PDB entry 5HCD | X-ray diffraction, 2.98 A resolution | chains B and D of the 4 polymer chains in the assembly

# Chain B
Name: Complement C5
From: Homo sapiens
UniProt: P01031 (CO5_HUMAN); residue numbers follow UniProt; this construct covers 19-674
Sequence (656 residues; each row starts with the number of its first residue):
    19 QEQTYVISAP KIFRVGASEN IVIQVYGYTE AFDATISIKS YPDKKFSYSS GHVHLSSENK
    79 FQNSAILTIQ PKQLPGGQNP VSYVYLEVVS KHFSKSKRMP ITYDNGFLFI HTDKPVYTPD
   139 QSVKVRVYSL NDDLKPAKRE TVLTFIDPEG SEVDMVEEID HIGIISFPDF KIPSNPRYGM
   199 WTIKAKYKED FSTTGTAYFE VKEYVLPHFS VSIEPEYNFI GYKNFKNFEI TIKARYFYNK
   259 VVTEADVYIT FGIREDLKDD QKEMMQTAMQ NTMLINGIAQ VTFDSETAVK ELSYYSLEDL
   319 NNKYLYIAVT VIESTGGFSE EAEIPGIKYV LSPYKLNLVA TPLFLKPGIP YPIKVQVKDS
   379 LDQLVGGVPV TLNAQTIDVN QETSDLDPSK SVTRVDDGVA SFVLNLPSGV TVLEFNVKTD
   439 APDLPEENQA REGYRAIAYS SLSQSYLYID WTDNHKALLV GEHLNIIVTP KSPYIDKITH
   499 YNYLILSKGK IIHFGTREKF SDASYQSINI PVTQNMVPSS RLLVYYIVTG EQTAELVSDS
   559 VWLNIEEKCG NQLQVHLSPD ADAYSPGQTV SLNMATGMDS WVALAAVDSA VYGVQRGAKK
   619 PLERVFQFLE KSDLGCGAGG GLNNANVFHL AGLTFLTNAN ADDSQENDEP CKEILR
Disordered / not traced: 19, 612-619
Cystine bridges: Cys634-Cys669

# Chain D
Name: Rhipicephalus microplus RaCI2
From: Rhipicephalus microplus
Sequence (80 residues; each row starts with the number of its first residue; numbers below 1 keep their minus sign (Gly-2 is residue -2)):
    -2 GPMEEANTTP ISVKDQCANV TCRRTVDNRG KRHIDGCPPG CLCVLKGPDS KDNLDGTCYL
    58 LATTPKSTTT STEQSFNMEE
Disordered / not traced: -2 to 11, 61-77
Cystine bridges: Cys14-Cys38, Cys19-Cys40, Cys34-Cys55

# How chain B and chain D interact
Residue-residue contacts (23):
  Leu92(B) - Arg26(D)
  Pro93(B) - Arg26(D)  hydrogen bond (backbone-side chain)
  Gly94(B) - Arg26(D)
  Gly95(B) - Asp24(D)
  Gly95(B) - His30(D)
  Ser100(B) - Asn25(D)
  Tyr121(B) - Asn25(D)
  Tyr121(B) - Arg26(D)
  Ile164(B) - Ser47(D)
  Glu167(B) - Pro45(D)
  Gly168(B) - Pro45(D)
  Gly168(B) - Asp46(D)  hydrogen bond (backbone-backbone)
  Gly168(B) - Ser47(D)  hydrogen bond (backbone-side chain)
  Glu170(B) - Arg29(D)  salt bridge
  Glu170(B) - Asp46(D)
  Glu170(B) - Ser47(D)
  Lys204(B) - Arg26(D)
  Lys204(B) - Gly27(D)
  Lys204(B) - Lys28(D)
  Asp208(B) - Arg26(D)
  Phe209(B) - Arg26(D)
  Ser210(B) - Asn25(D)
  Ser210(B) - Arg26(D)
Other interface residues (no listed pair), chain B (18 interface residues in all): Pro89, Pro98, Ser169, Lys206

# Overview
The interface between chain B and chain D involves 18 residues on one side and 10 on the other; the contacts
include 3 hydrogen bonds and 1 salt bridge. Polar pairs include Glu170(B)-Arg29(D), Pro93(B)-Arg26(D) and
Gly168(B)-Ser47(D).
Here chain B is Complement C5 (Homo sapiens) and chain D is Rhipicephalus microplus RaCI2 (Rhipicephalus
microplus). Entry 5HCD (Ternary complex of human Complement C5 with Ornithodoros moubata OmCI and
Rhipicephalus microplus RaCI2) was determined by X-ray diffraction (same publication as 5HCC and 5HCE).
